Entry 8U61 (electron microscopy, 4.00 A resolution); this record covers chains B and E of the 5 polymer chains in the assembly.

# Chain B
Name: RPA-related protein RADX
Organism: Homo sapiens
UniProtKB: Q6NSI4 (RADX_HUMAN); residues 1-855 here = UniProt positions 1-855
Chain sequence (855 residues; each row starts with the number of its first residue):
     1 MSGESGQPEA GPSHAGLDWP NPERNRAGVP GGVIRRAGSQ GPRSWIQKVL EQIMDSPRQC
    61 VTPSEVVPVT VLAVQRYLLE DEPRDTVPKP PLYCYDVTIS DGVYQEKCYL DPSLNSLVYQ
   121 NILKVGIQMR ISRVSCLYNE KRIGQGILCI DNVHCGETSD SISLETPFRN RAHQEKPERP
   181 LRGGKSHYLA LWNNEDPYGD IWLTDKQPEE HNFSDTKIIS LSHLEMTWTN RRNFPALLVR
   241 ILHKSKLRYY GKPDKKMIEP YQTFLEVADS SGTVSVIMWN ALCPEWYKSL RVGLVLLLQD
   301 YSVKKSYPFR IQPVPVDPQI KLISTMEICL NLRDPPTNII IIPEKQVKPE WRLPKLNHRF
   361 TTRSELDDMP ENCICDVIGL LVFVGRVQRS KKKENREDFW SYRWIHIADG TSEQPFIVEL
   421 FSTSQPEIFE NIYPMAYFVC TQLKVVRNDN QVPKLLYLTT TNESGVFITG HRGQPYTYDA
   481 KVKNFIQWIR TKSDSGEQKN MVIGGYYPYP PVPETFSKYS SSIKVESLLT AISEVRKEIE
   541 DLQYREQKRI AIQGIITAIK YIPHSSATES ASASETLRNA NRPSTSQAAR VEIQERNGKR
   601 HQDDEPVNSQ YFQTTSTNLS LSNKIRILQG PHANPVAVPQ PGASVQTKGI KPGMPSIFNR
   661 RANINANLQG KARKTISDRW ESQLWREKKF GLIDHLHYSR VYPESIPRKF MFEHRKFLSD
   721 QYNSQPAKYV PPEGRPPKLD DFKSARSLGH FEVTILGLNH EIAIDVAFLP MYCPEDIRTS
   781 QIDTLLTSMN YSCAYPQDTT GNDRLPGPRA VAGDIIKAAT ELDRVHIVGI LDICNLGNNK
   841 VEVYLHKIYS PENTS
Not modelled in the structure: 1-42, 567-675, 852-855
Reported in the primary citation:
  - self-association interface (contacts with another copy of this molecule): Arg58, Tyr138, Glu140, Lys141, Arg142, Arg232
  - binding site for dT25 DNA (chain E): Arg248, Gln262, Trp279, Lys304, Tyr307, Phe309, Arg333, Arg396

# Chain E
Molecule: dT25 DNA
Sequence (25 nucleotides; row label = number of the first residue in the row; numbers below 1 keep their minus sign (DT-1 is residue -1)):
    -1 TTTTTTTTTT TTTTTTTTTT TTTTT
Not modelled in the structure: 15-23

# Chain B / chain E interface
Contacting residue pairs (22):
  Arg232(B) - DT10(E)  hydrogen bond to the sugar
  Arg248(B) - DT4(E)  hydrogen bond to the base
  Tyr250(B) - DT6(E)  hydrogen bond to the base
  Met257(B) - DT6(E)  phosphate contact
  Gln262(B) - DT5(E)  base contact
  Gln262(B) - DT6(E)  base contact
  Phe264(B) - DT5(E)  base contact
  Ile277(B) - DT5(E)  base contact
  Ile277(B) - DT6(E)  base contact
  Trp279(B) - DT6(E)  stacking on the base
  Trp279(B) - DT7(E)  sugar contact
  Asn280(B) - DT6(E)  base contact
  Lys304(B) - DT5(E)  hydrogen bond to the base
  Lys304(B) - DT7(E)  base contact
  Tyr307(B) - DT4(E)  phosphate contact
  Tyr307(B) - DT5(E)  stacking on the base
  Asn331(B) - DT8(E)  phosphate contact
  Arg333(B) - DT8(E)  phosphate contact
  Arg333(B) - DT9(E)  salt bridge to the phosphate
  Glu394(B) - DT3(E)  sugar contact
  Glu394(B) - DT4(E)  base contact
  Asn395(B) - DT4(E)  base contact
Other interface residues (no listed pair), chain B (20 interface residues in all): Lys252, Tyr261, Met278, Ser302, Glu327

# Summary
The interface between chain B and chain E involves 20 residues on one side and 8 on the other, with 4 hydrogen
bonds, 1 salt bridge and 2 aromatic stacking contacts. Polar pairs include Arg248(B)-DT4(E), Tyr250(B)-DT6(E)
and Lys304(B)-DT5(E). From the paper: a binding site for dT25 DNA (chain E) at Arg248(B), Gln262(B) and
Trp279(B) among others; a self-association interface involving Arg58(B), Tyr138(B) and Glu140(B) among others.
Chain B is RPA-related protein RADX (Homo sapiens) and chain E is dT25 DNA; the structure, Human RADX tetramer
bound to ssDNA, was determined by electron microscopy.
